PDB entry 9MIH | electron microscopy, 3.90 A resolution | chains D and F of the 14 polymer chains in the assembly

== Chain D (and F) ==
Protein: Envelope glycoprotein gp160
Organism: Human immunodeficiency virus 1
Notes: chain F of this document is another copy of the same molecule, construct and numbering; everything in this record applies to it too
Reference sequence: Q2N0S6 (Q2N0S6_9HIV1); residues 512-664 here correspond to UniProt positions 509-661 (UniProt number = residue number - 3)
Chain sequence (153 residues; each row starts with the number of its first residue):
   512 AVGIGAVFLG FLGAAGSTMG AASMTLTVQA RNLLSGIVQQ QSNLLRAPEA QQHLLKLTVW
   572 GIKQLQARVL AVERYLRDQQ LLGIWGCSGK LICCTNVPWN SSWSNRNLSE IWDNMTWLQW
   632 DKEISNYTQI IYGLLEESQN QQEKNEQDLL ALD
Disordered / not traced: 512-519, 547-568 (chain F: 512-519, 546-568)
Cystine bridges: Cys598-Cys604
Covalent attachments: N-acetylglucosamine (NAG) linked to Asn611, Asn618
Construct notes: conflict Pro559 (Ile556 in Q2N0S6), Cys605 (Thr602 in Q2N0S6)
Ligand contacts: N-acetylglucosamine (NAG; 2-acetamido-2-deoxy-beta-D-glucopyranose): Gly524, Gly527, Ser528

== How chain D and chain F interact ==
Contacting residue pairs - 26 pairs, chain D then chain F:
  Met535(D) with Asn651(F), hydrogen bond (backbone-side chain)
  Thr538(D) with Glu647(F), hydrogen bond; Asn651(F)
  Ala541(D) with Gln591(F), hydrogen bond (backbone-side chain)
  Arg542(D) with Gln591(F), hydrogen bond (backbone-side chain); Ile595(F)
  Leu545(D) with Leu587(F); Arg588(F), hydrogen bond (backbone-side chain); Gln591(F)
  Ser546(D) with Glu584(F), hydrogen bond; Arg588(F), hydrogen bond (backbone-side chain)
  Ile573(D) with Ile573(F), hydrophobic
  Leu576(D) with Leu576(F); Gln577(F); Val580(F), hydrophobic
  Arg579(D) with Gln577(F)
  Val583(D) with Glu584(F)
  Tyr586(D) with Leu587(F), hydrophobic; Gln591(F)
  Gly600(D) with Gly594(F); Ser599(F)
  Lys601(D) with Glu654(F)
  Leu602(D) with Ile595(F), hydrophobic; Glu654(F), hydrogen bond (backbone-side chain)
  Ile603(D) with Glu654(F); Gln658(F)
Other interface residues (no listed pair), chain D (17 interface residues in all): Leu587, Cys605
Other interface residues (no listed pair), chain F (17 interface residues in all): Val583, Leu661

== Overview ==
Chain D and chain F each contribute 17 residues to their interface, with 8 hydrogen bonds. Polar contacts
include Met535(D)-Asn651(F), Thr538(D)-Glu647(F) and Ala541(D)-Gln591(F). Bound to chain D:
N-acetylglucosamine. Covalently linked N-acetylglucosamine: at Asn611(D) and Asn618(D).
Chain D and chain F are both Envelope glycoprotein gp160 (Human immunodeficiency virus 1); the structure,
273-4D01 Fab in complex with HIV-1 BG505 SOSIP Env trimer and RM20A3 Fab, was determined by electron
microscopy, deposited together with 9MIA, 9MIB, 9MIC, 9MID, 9MIF, 9MII and 4 further entries.
